Entry 5L9B (X-ray diffraction, 1.95 A resolution); this record covers chains A and C.

# Chain A
Molecule: Egl nine homolog 1
Source organism: Homo sapiens
Notes: EC 1.14.11.29
UniProtKB: Q9GZT9 (EGLN1_HUMAN); residue numbers follow UniProt; this construct covers 181-426
Amino-acid sequence (252 residues; row label = number of the first residue in the row):
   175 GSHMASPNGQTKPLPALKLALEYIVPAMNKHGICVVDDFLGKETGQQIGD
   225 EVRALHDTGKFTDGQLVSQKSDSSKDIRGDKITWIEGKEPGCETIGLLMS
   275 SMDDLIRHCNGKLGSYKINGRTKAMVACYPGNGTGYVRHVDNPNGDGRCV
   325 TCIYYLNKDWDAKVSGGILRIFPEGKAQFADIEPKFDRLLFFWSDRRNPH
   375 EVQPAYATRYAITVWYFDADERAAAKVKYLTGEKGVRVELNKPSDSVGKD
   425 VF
Disordered / not traced: 175-187, 410-426
Differences from the reference sequence: expression tag (175-180); engineered mutation Ala201 (Cys in Q9GZT9), Ala398 (Arg in Q9GZT9)
Ion coordination: Mn2+: His313, Asp315, His374 (together with 2-oxoglutaric acid)
Residues lining bound ligands: 2-oxoglutaric acid (AKG): Arg252, Asp254, Met299, Tyr303, Tyr310, His313, Asp315, Ile327, Tyr329, Leu343, His374, Val376, Arg383, Ala385, Trp389
Curated features (UniProtKB/Swiss-Prot):
  - region: Val241 to Ile251 (Beta(2)beta(3) 'finger-like' loop)
  - binding site (Fe cation): His313, Asp315, His374
  - binding site (2-oxoglutarate): Arg383
  - modified residue (S-nitrosocysteine): Cys208, Cys302, Cys323, Cys326
  - natural variant: Pro317 (P317R: In ECYT3), Arg371 (R371H: In ECYT3)
  - mutagenesis: Cys208 (C208A: Little change in enzyme activity), Arg252 (R252A: Reduced C-terminal ODD domain (CODD) hydroxylation of HIF1A), Asp254 (D254A/K: Reduced C-terminal ODD domain (CODD) hxdroxylation of HIF1A), Cys266 (C266A: Little change in enzyme activity), Cys283 (C283A: Little change in enzyme activity), Cys302 (C302A: Slight increase in enzyme activity), Tyr303 (Y303F: No effect), Cys323 (C323A: Little change in enzyme activity), Cys326 (C326A: Slight increase in enzyme activity), Arg383 (R383A: Reduces enzyme activity by 95%)
From the paper describing this entry:
  - specificity-determining residues: Val241, Ser242, Lys244, Ile251, Ile280, Arg281, Ile292, Gly294
  - mutagenesis - I251L (5-fold): increased catalytic activity on CODD over NODD
  - disease-associated variants - P317R, R371H: unchanged catalytic activity on CODD
  - disease-associated variants - P317R: abolished catalytic activity on NODD
  - disease-associated variants - R371H: decreased catalytic activity on NODD
  - disease-associated variants - R396T: unchanged catalytic activity on NODD
  - disease-associated variants - R396T: decreased catalytic activity on CODD
  - mutagenesis - R396A: unchanged catalytic activity on NODD
  - mutagenesis - R396A: decreased catalytic activity on CODD
  - contacts within the chain: Arg370-Arg371
  - mutagenesis - R370A: unchanged catalytic activity on CODD
  - mutagenesis - R370A: decreased catalytic activity on NODD
  - conformationally variable residues (helix shift, loop rearrangement): Asp237 to Asp250, Glu348 to Phe353, Ala393 to Val401

# Chain C
Molecule: Hypoxia-inducible factor 1-alpha
UniProtKB: Q16665 (HIF1A_HUMAN); residue numbers follow UniProt; this construct covers 556-574
Amino-acid sequence (19 residues; each row starts with the number of its first residue):
   556 DLDLEMLAPYIPMDDDFQL
Disordered / not traced: 556
From the paper describing this entry:
  - post-translational modification sites: Pro564

# Interface between chain A and chain C
Residue-residue contacts (56):
  Gln239(A) with Pro564(C); Tyr565(C), hydrogen bond (backbone-backbone)
  Leu240(A) with Met561(C); Leu562(C); Ala563(C); Tyr565(C)
  Val241(A) with Glu560(C); Ala563(C), hydrogen bond (backbone-backbone); Pro564(C); Tyr565(C)
  Ser242(A) with Glu560(C), hydrogen bond (side chain-backbone); Met561(C)
  Lys244(A) with Asp558(C), salt bridge; Met561(C)
  Ile251(A) with Leu562(C), hydrophobic
  Arg252(A) with Pro564(C)
  Trp258(A) with Tyr565(C); Pro567(C)
  Asp277(A) with Phe572(C); Leu574(C)
  Ile280(A) with Leu574(C), hydrophobic
  Arg281(A) with Leu574(C), hydrogen bond (side chain-backbone)
  Ile292(A) with Leu574(C), hydrophobic
  Asn293(A) with Gln573(C); Leu574(C), hydrogen bond (backbone-backbone)
  Gly294(A) with Phe572(C); Leu574(C)
  Arg295(A) with Asp571(C); Phe572(C), hydrogen bond (backbone-backbone)
  Thr296(A) with Ile566(C)
  Lys297(A) with Asp570(C), salt bridge
  Tyr310(A) with Leu562(C), hydrogen bond (side chain-backbone); Ala563(C); Pro564(C)
  Arg312(A) with Leu562(C)
  His313(A) with Leu562(C); Pro564(C)
  Val314(A) with Ala563(C)
  Asp315(A) with Ala563(C); Pro564(C)
  Pro317(A) with Leu559(C), hydrophobic; Ala563(C)
  Asn318(A) with Glu560(C)
  Arg322(A) with Pro564(C), hydrogen bond (side chain-backbone); Ile566(C)
  Arg370(A) with Leu559(C)
  Trp389(A) with Pro564(C), hydrophobic; Ile566(C), hydrophobic
  Phe391(A) with Ile566(C), hydrophobic; Asp571(C)
  Arg396(A) with Ile566(C); Pro567(C), hydrogen bond (side chain-backbone); Met568(C); Asp571(C), salt bridge
  Lys400(A) with Met568(C), hydrogen bond (side chain-backbone); Asp571(C), salt bridge
Interface residues without a listed pair, chain A (34 interface residues in all): Val311, Asp320, Tyr390, Tyr403
From the paper, about this interface:
  - pairs named by the authors: Arg370(A)-Leu559(C) (hydrophobic contact), Arg396(A)-Asp571(C) (salt bridge)
  - interface residues, chain A: Val241(A), Ser242(A), Lys244(A), Ile251(A), Pro317(A)
  - interface residues, chain C: Glu560(C), Met561(C), Pro564(C)

# Overview
34 residues of chain A and 16 residues of chain C are in contact, with 10 hydrogen bonds and 4 salt bridges.
Polar pairs include Lys244(A)-Asp558(C), Lys297(A)-Asp570(C) and Arg396(A)-Asp571(C). The authors report a
hydrophobic contact between Arg370(A) and Leu559(C); a salt bridge between Arg396(A) and Asp571(C). The paper
reports that R371H and R370A of chain A reduce catalytic activity on NODD; interface residues Val241(A),
Ser242(A) and Glu560(C) among others; 6 substitutions were tested in all.
Here chain A is Egl nine homolog 1 (Homo sapiens) and chain C is Hypoxia-inducible factor 1-alpha. Entry 5L9B
(Hif prolyl hydroxylase 2 (PHD2/ EGLN1) in complex with 2-oxoglutarate (2OG) and hif-1ALPHA codd (556-574))
was determined by X-ray diffraction (same publication as 5L9V, 5LA9 and 5LAS).
